5ZZO - chains A and D; structure by X-ray diffraction, 2.50 A resolution.

# Chain A (and D)
Molecule: LysR family transcriptional regulator
From: Staphylococcus aureus
Notes: chain D of this document is another copy of the same molecule, construct and numbering; everything in this record applies to it too
UniProtKB: A0A2P8TJ56 (A0A2P8TJ56_STAAU); residue numbers follow UniProt; this construct covers 88-288
Amino-acid sequence (201 residues; each row starts with the number of its first residue):
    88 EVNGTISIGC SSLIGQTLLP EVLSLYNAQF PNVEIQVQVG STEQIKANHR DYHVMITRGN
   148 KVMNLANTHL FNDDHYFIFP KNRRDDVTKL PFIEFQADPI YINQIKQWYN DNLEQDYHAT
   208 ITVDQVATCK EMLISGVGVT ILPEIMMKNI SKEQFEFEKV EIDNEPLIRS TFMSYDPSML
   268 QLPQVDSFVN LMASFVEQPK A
Unresolved in the structure: 168-173, 288 (chain D: 169-173)
Small-molecule neighbours: citrate anion (FLC): Ser-98, Ser-99, Leu-100, Gly-127, Ser-128, Thr-129, Glu-130, Arg-145, Gln-183, Ala-184, Tyr-188, Asp-211, Gln-212, Val-213, Arg-256

# Chain A / chain D interface
Pairs across the interface (55):
  Gly-102(A) / Thr-215(D)
  Gln-103(A) / Gln-103(D)  hydrogen bond
  Gln-103(A) / Ala-214(D)
  Gln-103(A) / Glu-218(D)
  Pro-107(A) / Glu-218(D)
  Pro-107(A) / Met-219(D)  hydrophobic
  Pro-107(A) / Ser-222(D)
  Pro-107(A) / Val-224(D)
  Glu-108(A) / Ser-222(D)  hydrogen bond
  Leu-110(A) / Met-219(D)  hydrophobic
  Ser-111(A) / Ser-222(D)
  Ser-111(A) / Val-224(D)
  Asn-114(A) / Pro-178(D)
  Asn-114(A) / Thr-207(D)
  Val-120(A) / Thr-207(D)
  Glu-121(A) / Thr-207(D)
  Ile-122(A) / Thr-207(D)  hydrogen bond (backbone-backbone)
  Ile-122(A) / Ile-208(D)
  Ile-122(A) / Thr-209(D)  hydrogen bond (backbone-backbone)
  Gln-123(A) / Thr-209(D)
  Val-124(A) / Thr-209(D)  hydrogen bond (backbone-backbone)
  Val-124(A) / Val-210(D)
  Val-124(A) / Asp-211(D)  hydrogen bond (backbone-backbone)
  Gln-125(A) / Gln-183(D)
  Gln-125(A) / Asp-211(D)  hydrogen bond
  Val-126(A) / Asp-211(D)  hydrogen bond (backbone-side chain)
  Val-126(A) / Gln-212(D)
  Val-126(A) / Thr-215(D)
  Pro-178(A) / Asn-114(D)
  Gln-183(A) / Gln-125(D)
  Thr-207(A) / Asn-114(D)
  Thr-207(A) / Val-120(D)
  Thr-207(A) / Glu-121(D)
  Thr-207(A) / Ile-122(D)  hydrogen bond (backbone-backbone)
  Ile-208(A) / Ile-122(D)
  Thr-209(A) / Ile-122(D)  hydrogen bond (backbone-backbone)
  Thr-209(A) / Gln-123(D)
  Thr-209(A) / Val-124(D)  hydrogen bond (backbone-backbone)
  Val-210(A) / Val-124(D)
  Asp-211(A) / Val-124(D)  hydrogen bond (backbone-backbone)
  Asp-211(A) / Gln-125(D)  hydrogen bond
  Asp-211(A) / Val-126(D)
  Gln-212(A) / Val-126(D)
  Gln-212(A) / Gln-212(D)  hydrogen bond
  Ala-214(A) / Gln-103(D)
  Thr-215(A) / Gly-102(D)
  Glu-218(A) / Gln-103(D)
  Glu-218(A) / Pro-107(D)
  Met-219(A) / Pro-107(D)  hydrophobic
  Met-219(A) / Leu-110(D)  hydrophobic
  Ser-222(A) / Pro-107(D)
  Ser-222(A) / Glu-108(D)  hydrogen bond
  Ser-222(A) / Ser-111(D)
  Val-224(A) / Pro-107(D)
  Val-224(A) / Ser-111(D)
Interface residues without a listed pair, chain A (30 interface residues in all): Leu-106, Gly-223
Interface residues without a listed pair, chain D (31 interface residues in all): Leu-106, Pro-118, Gly-223

# Summary
The interface between chain A and chain D involves 30 residues on one side and 31 on the other, with 15
hydrogen bonds. Polar contacts include Gln-103(A)/Gln-103(D), Glu-108(A)/Ser-222(D) and Gln-125(A)/Asp-211(D).
Chain A binds citrate anion.
Both chains are LysR family transcriptional regulator (Staphylococcus aureus). Entry 5ZZO (Crystal structure
of CcpE regulatory domain in complex with citrate from Staphyloccocus aureus) was determined by X-ray
diffraction, deposited together with 5Y9Q.
